4V4W - chains B0 and BO of the 52 polymer chains in the assembly; structure by electron microscopy, 15.00 A resolution (very low resolution: no residue pairs are listed; an interface is given only as per-side residue counts).

Chain B0:
Molecule: 23S ribosomal RNA
Source organism: Escherichia coli
Sequence (2740 nucleotides; numbered 16 to 2902; 147 numbers in that range are skipped by the numbering (no residue carries them; nothing is unmodelled there); the number before each row is that of its first residue):
    16 CGUACACGGUGGAUGCCCUGGCAGUCA
    44 AGGCGAUGAAGGACGUGCUAAUCUGCGAUAAGCGUCGGUAAGGUGAUAUG
    94 AACCGUU
   102 UAACCGGCGAUUUCCGAAUGGGGAA
   128 CCC
   140 CG
   149 AUCAUU
   161 AUCCA
   172 AAUGAGGCGAACCGGGGGAACUGAAACAUCUAAGUACCCCGAGGAAAAGA
   222 AAUCAACCGAGAUUCCCCCAGUAGCGGCGAGCGAACGGGGAGCAGCCC
   271 GAGCCU
   278 AAUCAGUGUGUGUGUU
   295 GUGGAAGCGUCUGGAAAGGCGCGCGAUACAGGGUGACAGCCCCGUACAC
   347 AAUGCACAUGCUGU
   362 AGCUCGAUGAGUAGGGCGGG
   383 C
   385 CGUGGUA
   393 CCUGUCUGAAUAUGGGGGGACCAUCCUCCAAGGCUAAAUACUC
   437 UGACUGACCGAUAGUGAACCAGUACCGUGAGGGAAAGGCGAAAAGAACCC
   487 CGGCGAGGGGAGUGAAAAAGAACCUGAAACCGUGUACGUACAAGCAGUGG
   537 GAGGCACCUUAUGCGUGUUAUGGCGUGCCUUUUGUAUAAUGGGUCAGCGA
   587 CUUAUAUUCUGUAGCAAGGUUAACC
   617 GGGGAGCCGAAGGGAAACCGAGUCUUAAC
   647 GGGCGUUAAGUUGCAGGGUAUAGACCCGAAACCCGGUGAUCUAGCCAUGG
   697 GCAGGUUGAAGGUUGGGUAACACUAACUGGAGGACCGAACCGACUAAUGU
   747 UGAAAAAUUAGCGGAUGACUUGUGGCUGGGGGUGAAAGGCCAAUCAAACC
   797 GGGAGAUAGCUGGUUCUCCCCGAAAGCUAUUUAGGUAGCGCCUCGUGAAU
   848 CAUCUCCGGGGGUAGAGCACUGUUUCGGCAAGGGGGUC
   891 GACUU
   897 CCAACCCGAUGCAAACUGCGAAUACCGGAG
   928 AUGUUAUCACGGGAGACACACGGCGGGUG
   958 UAACGUCCGUCGUGAAGAGGGAAACAACCCAGACCGC
   996 AGCUAAGGUCCCAAAGUCAUGGUUAAGUGGGAAACGAUGUGGGAAGGCCC
  1046 AGACAGCCAGGAUGUUGGCUUAGAAGCAGCCAUCAUUUAAAGAAAGCGUA
  1096 AUAGCUCACUGGUCGAGUCGGCCUGCGCGGAAGAUGUA
  1135 CGGGGCUAAACCAUGCACCGAAGCUGCGGCAGCGACG
  1173 UUAUGCGUUGUUGGGUAGGGGAGCGUUCUGUA
  1206 GCCUGCGAAGGUGUGCUGUGAGGCAUGCUGGAGGUAUCAGAAGUGCGAAU
  1256 GCUGACAUAAGUAACGAUAAAGCGGGUGAAAAGCCCGCUCGCCGGAAGAC
  1306 CAAGGGUUCCUGUCCAACGUUAAUCGGGGCAGGGUGAGUCGA
  1349 CCCUAAGGCGAGGCCGAAAGGCGUAGUCGAUGGGAAACAGGUUAAUAUUC
  1399 CUGUACUUGGUGUGUGGGUGAUGGAGGGACGGAGAAGGCUAUGUUAUGCC
  1449 AAGCUAUGGCUGCUGGUUGGUACGCUCAAGGGCGAUCGGGUCAGAAAAUC
  1499 UACCGGUCACAUGCCUCAGACGUAUCGGGAGCUUCCUCGGAAGCGAAGUA
  1549 ACAAA
  1555 GCCCU
  1561 CUUCCAGGAAAAGCUUCUAAACGUUGAAACAUGUCAAAUCGUACCCCAAA
  1611 CCGACACAGGUGGUCAGGUAGAGAAUACCA
  1642 GGCGCUUGAGAGAACUCGGGUGAAGGAACUAGGCAAAAUGGUGCCGUAAC
  1692 UUCGGGAGAAGGCACGCUGAU
  1716 UAG
  1728 CUCGC
  1741 CUG
  1746 AUCAGUCGAAGAUACCAGCUGGCUGCAACUGUUUAUUAAAAACACAGCAC
  1796 UGUGCAAACACGAAAGUGGACGUAUACGGUGUGACGCCUGCCCGGUGCCG
  1846 GAAGGUUAA
  1859 UGGGGUU
  1869 GCAA
  1877 AGCUCU
  1887 CGAAGCCCCGGUAAACGGCGGCCGUAACUAUAACGGUCCUAAGGUAGCGA
  1937 AAUUCCUUGUCGGGUAAGUUCCGACCUGCACGAAUGGCGUAAUGAUGGCC
  1987 AGGCUGUCUCCACCCGAGACUCAGUGAAAUUGAACUCGCUGUGAAGAUGC
  2037 AGUGUACCCGCGGCAAGACGGAAAGACCCCGUGAACCUUUACUAUAGCUU
  2087 GACACUGAACAUUGAGCCUUGAUGUGUAGGAUAGGUGGGAGGCUUUGAAG
  2137 UGUGGACGCCAGUCUGCAUGGAGCCGGCCUUGAAAUACCACCCUUUAAUG
  2187 UUUGAUGUUCUAAC
  2207 CCG
  2211 AAUCCGG
  2223 GGACAGUGUCUGGUGGGUAGUUUGACUGGGGCGGUCUCCUCCUAAAGAGU
  2273 AACGGAGGAGCACGAAGGUUGGCUAAUCCUGG
  2310 CAUCAGGAGGUUAGUGCAAUGGCAUAAGCCAGCUUGACUGCGAGCGUGAC
  2360 GGCGCGAGCAGGUGCGAAAGCAGGUCAUAGUGAUCCGGUGGU
  2403 CUGAAUGGAAGGGCCAUCG
  2423 UCAACGGA
  2433 AAAGGUACUCCGGGGAUAACAGGCUGAUACCGCCCAAGAGUUCAUAUCGA
  2483 CGGCGGUGUUUGGCACCUCGAUGUCGGCUCAUCACAUCCUGGGGCUGAAG
  2533 UAGGUCCCAAGGGUAUGGCUGUUCGCCAUUUAAAGUGGUACGCGAGCUGG
  2583 GUUUAGAACGUCGUGAGACAGUUCGGUCCCUAUCUGCCGUGGGCG
  2631 GAGAACUGAGGGGGGCUGCUCCUAGUACGAGAGGACCGGAGUGGACGCAU
  2681 CACUGGUGUUCGGGUUGUCA
  2702 GCCA
  2707 UGGCACUGCCCGGUAGCUAAAUGCGG
  2734 AGAGAUAAGUGCUGAAAGCAUCUAAGCACGAAACUUGCCCCGAGAUGAGU
  2784 UCUCCC
  2808 GAAGGAACGUUGAAGACGACGACGUUGAUAGGCCGGGUGUGUAAGCGCAG
  2858 CAAUGCGUUGAGCUAACCGGUACUAAUGAACCGAGGUCUUGACCA

Chain BO:
Molecule: 50S ribosomal protein L20
Source organism: Escherichia coli
UniProtKB: P0A7L3 (RL20_ECOLI); residues 2-116 here correspond to UniProt positions 3-117 (UniProt number = residue number + 1)
Sequence (115 residues; numbered 2 to 116; the number before each row is that of its first residue):
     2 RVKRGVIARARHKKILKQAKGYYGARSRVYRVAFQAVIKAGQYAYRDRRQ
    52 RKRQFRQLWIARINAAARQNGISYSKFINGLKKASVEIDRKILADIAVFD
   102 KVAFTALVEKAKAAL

Chain B0 / chain BO interface:
At this resolution (15 A) residue pairs are not listed: 53 residues of chain B0 and 46 of chain BO lie at the interface.

Overview:
Chain B0 and chain BO form an interface of 53 and 46 residues respectively.
Here chain B0 is 23S ribosomal RNA and chain BO is 50S ribosomal protein L20, both from Escherichia coli.
Entry 4V4W (Structure of a SecM-stalled E. coli ribosome complex obtained by fitting atomic models for RNA and
...) was determined by electron microscopy (same publication as 4V4V).
